Entry 4EBQ (X-ray diffraction, 1.60 A resolution); this record covers chains H and L.

# Chain H
Molecule: anti-Vaccinia D8L antigen monoclonal IgG2a antibody LA5, heavy chain
From: Mus musculus
Notes: fragment: Fab; antibody fragment or engineered binder
Amino-acid sequence (221 residues; each row starts with the number of its first residue):
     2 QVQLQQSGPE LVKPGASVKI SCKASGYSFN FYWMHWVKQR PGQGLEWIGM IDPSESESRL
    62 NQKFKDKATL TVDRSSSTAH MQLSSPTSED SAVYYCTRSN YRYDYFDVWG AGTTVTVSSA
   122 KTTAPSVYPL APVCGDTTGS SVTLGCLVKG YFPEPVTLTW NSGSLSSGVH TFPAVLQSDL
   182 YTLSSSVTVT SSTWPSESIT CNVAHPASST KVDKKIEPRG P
Unresolved in the structure: 137-139
Cystine bridges: Cys-23/Cys-97, Cys-147/Cys-202

# Chain L
Molecule: anti-Vaccinia D8L antigen monoclonal IgG2a antibody LA5, light chain
From: Mus musculus
Notes: antibody fragment or engineered binder
Amino-acid sequence (213 residues; each row starts with the number of its first residue):
     2 QIVLTQSPAI MSAFPGESVT MTCSASSSVS YMYWYQQKPG SSPRLLIYDT SNLASGVPVR
    62 FSGSGSGTSY SLTINRLEAE DGATYYCQQW TSYPLTFGAG TKLELKRADA APTVSIFPPS
   122 SEQLTSGGAS VVCFLNNFYP KDINVKWKID GSERQNGVLN SWTDQDSKDS TYSMSSTLTL
   182 TKDEYERHNS YTCEATHATS TSPIVKSFNR NEC
Unresolved in the structure: 200-201
Cystine bridges: Cys-24/Cys-88, Cys-134/Cys-194

# How chain H and chain L interact
Inter-chain disulfides: Cys-135(H)/Cys-214(L)
Residue-residue contacts (82; chain H residue first):
  His-36(H) / Trp-91(L)
  His-36(H) / Leu-96(L)
  Gln-40(H) / Gln-38(L)  hydrogen bond
  Gln-40(H) / Tyr-87(L)
  Gly-45(H) / Tyr-87(L)
  Leu-46(H) / Pro-44(L)  hydrophobic
  Leu-46(H) / Tyr-87(L)  hydrophobic
  Leu-46(H) / Phe-98(L)
  Trp-48(H) / Tyr-94(L)  hydrophobic
  Trp-48(H) / Pro-95(L)  hydrophobic
  Trp-48(H) / Leu-96(L)
  Met-51(H) / Tyr-94(L)  hydrophobic
  Arg-60(H) / Tyr-94(L)
  Asn-62(H) / Pro-95(L)
  Tyr-96(H) / Gln-38(L)  hydrogen bond
  Tyr-96(H) / Ser-42(L)
  Tyr-96(H) / Ser-43(L)
  Tyr-96(H) / Pro-44(L)
  Ser-100(H) / Trp-91(L)
  Tyr-104(H) / Asp-50(L)
  Asp-105(H) / Tyr-34(L)
  Asp-105(H) / Trp-91(L)
  Tyr-106(H) / Tyr-36(L)
  Tyr-106(H) / Leu-46(L)  hydrophobic
  Tyr-106(H) / Tyr-49(L)  hydrophobic
  Tyr-106(H) / Trp-91(L)
  Phe-107(H) / Tyr-36(L)  hydrogen bond (backbone-side chain)
  Phe-107(H) / Leu-46(L)
  Phe-107(H) / Trp-91(L)  hydrophobic
  Phe-107(H) / Leu-96(L)  hydrophobic
  Phe-107(H) / Phe-98(L)  hydrophobic
  Trp-110(H) / Ser-43(L)
  Trp-110(H) / Pro-44(L)  hydrogen bond (side chain-backbone)
  Gly-111(H) / Ser-43(L)  hydrogen bond (backbone-side chain)
  Ala-112(H) / Ser-43(L)
  Tyr-129(H) / Ser-121(L)
  Tyr-129(H) / Glu-123(L)
  Tyr-129(H) / Gln-124(L)
  Tyr-129(H) / Ser-127(L)
  Pro-130(H) / Ser-121(L)
  Pro-130(H) / Glu-123(L)
  Leu-131(H) / Phe-118(L)
  Leu-131(H) / Val-133(L)  hydrophobic
  Leu-131(H) / Phe-135(L)  hydrophobic
  Ala-132(H) / Phe-118(L)
  Ala-132(H) / Pro-119(L)
  Pro-133(H) / Phe-118(L)
  Val-134(H) / Pro-119(L)  hydrophobic
  Val-134(H) / Phe-209(L)  hydrophobic
  Cys-135(H) / Cys-214(L)  disulfide
  Thr-144(H) / Ser-116(L)
  Thr-144(H) / Phe-118(L)
  Leu-148(H) / Ser-131(L)
  Lys-150(H) / Gln-124(L)
  Lys-150(H) / Ser-131(L)
  Lys-150(H) / Thr-180(L)
  His-171(H) / Asn-137(L)
  His-171(H) / Asn-138(L)  hydrogen bond
  His-171(H) / Ser-174(L)  hydrogen bond
  Phe-173(H) / Phe-135(L)  hydrophobic
  Phe-173(H) / Asn-137(L)
  Phe-173(H) / Ser-162(L)
  Phe-173(H) / Thr-164(L)
  Phe-173(H) / Ser-174(L)
  Phe-173(H) / Met-175(L)
  Phe-173(H) / Ser-176(L)
  Pro-174(H) / Ser-162(L)  hydrogen bond (backbone-side chain)
  Pro-174(H) / Trp-163(L)
  Val-176(H) / Leu-160(L)  hydrophobic
  Val-176(H) / Asn-161(L)
  Val-176(H) / Ser-162(L)
  Gln-178(H) / Leu-160(L)
  Ser-185(H) / Phe-135(L)
  Ser-185(H) / Ser-176(L)  hydrogen bond
  Ser-186(H) / Phe-135(L)
  Ser-187(H) / Phe-135(L)
  Ser-187(H) / Asn-137(L)  hydrogen bond
  Lys-215(H) / Glu-123(L)  salt bridge
  Arg-220(H) / Pro-119(L)  hydrogen bond (side chain-backbone)
  Arg-220(H) / Pro-120(L)  hydrogen bond (side chain-backbone)
  Gly-221(H) / Cys-214(L)
  Pro-222(H) / Cys-214(L)
Interface residues without a listed pair, chain H (44 interface residues in all): Val-38, Leu-145, Gly-146, Thr-172, Thr-183
Interface residues without a listed pair, chain L (43 interface residues in all): Gln-89, Ala-100, Thr-178, Glu-213

# Summary
44 residues of chain H face 43 of chain L across their interface, with 1 disulfide bond, 12 hydrogen bonds and
1 salt bridge. Among the polar pairs are Lys-215(H)/Glu-123(L), Gln-40(H)/Gln-38(L) and Tyr-96(H)/Gln-38(L).
Here chain H is anti-Vaccinia D8L antigen monoclonal IgG2a antibody LA5, heavy chain and chain L is
anti-Vaccinia D8L antigen monoclonal IgG2a antibody LA5, light chain, both from Mus musculus. Entry 4EBQ (Fab
structure of anti-Vaccinia virus D8L antigen mouse IgG2a LA5) was determined by X-ray diffraction, deposited
together with 4E9O.
